6MDM - chains H and J of the 11 polymer chains in the assembly; structure by electron microscopy, 4.40 A resolution (low resolution: residue-level contacts below are approximate; hydrogen-bond / salt-bridge calls are withheld).

== Chain H ==
Protein: Synaptosomal-associated protein 25
Organism: Rattus norvegicus
Reference sequence: P60881 (SNP25_RAT), isoform P60881-2; residue numbers follow UniProt; this construct covers 1-204
Sequence (207 residues; numbered -2 to 204; the number before each row is that of its first residue; numbers below 1 keep their minus sign (Met-2 is residue -2)):
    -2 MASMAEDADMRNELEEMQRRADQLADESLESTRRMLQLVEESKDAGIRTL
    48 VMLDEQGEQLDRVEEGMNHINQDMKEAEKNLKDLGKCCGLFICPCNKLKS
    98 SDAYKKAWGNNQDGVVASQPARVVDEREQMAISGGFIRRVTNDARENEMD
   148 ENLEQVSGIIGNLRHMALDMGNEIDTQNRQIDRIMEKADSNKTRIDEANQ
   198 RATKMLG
Not modelled in the structure: -2 to 0, 84-140
Differences from the reference sequence: initiating methionine (-2); expression tag (-1 to 0)
Curated features (UniProtKB/Swiss-Prot):
  - region: Gly111 to Val120 (Interaction with ZDHHC13 and ZDHHC17)
  - site ((Microbial infection) Cleavage): Arg180, Ile181, Gln197, Arg198
  - modified residue: Thr138 (Phosphothreonine), Ser154 (Phosphoserine), Ser187 (Phosphoserine)
  - lipidation (S-palmitoyl cysteine): Cys85, Cys90, Cys92
  - mutagenesis: Val113 (V113A: Inhibits interaction with ZDHHC13 and ZDHHC17), Gln116 (Q116A: Inhibits interaction with ZDHHC13 and ZDHHC17), Pro117 (P117A: Inhibits interaction with ZDHHC13 and ZDHHC17)

== Chain J ==
Protein: Vesicle-associated membrane protein 2
Organism: Rattus norvegicus
Reference sequence: P63045 (VAMP2_RAT); residues 1-89 here = UniProt positions 1-89
Sequence (117 residues; numbered -27 to 89; the number before each row is that of its first residue; numbers below 1 keep their minus sign (Met-27 is residue -27)):
   -27 MASYYHHHHHHDYDIPTSENLYFQGASHMSATAATVPPAAPAGEGGPPAP
    23 PPNLTSNRRLQQTQAQVDEVVDIMRVNVDKVLERDQKLSELDDRADALQA
    73 GASQFETSAAKLKRKYW
Not modelled in the structure: -27 to 28
Differences from the reference sequence: initiating methionine (-27); expression tag (-26 to 0)
Curated features (UniProtKB/Swiss-Prot):
  - site ((Microbial infection) Cleavage): Gln58, Lys59, Lys59, Leu60, Arg66, Ala67, Gln76, Phe77, Ala81, Ala82
  - modified residue: Ser2 (N-acetylserine)

== Chain H / chain J interface ==
Contacting residue pairs - 26 pairs, chain H then chain J:
  Leu150(H) with Leu32(J)
  Ile157(H) with Gln38(J)
  Leu160(H) with Val42(J)
  Arg161(H) with Ile45(J)
  Ala164(H) with Ile45(J)
  Met167(H) with Asn49(J)
  Gly168(H) with Lys52(J)
  Ile171(H) with Arg56(J)
  Asn175(H) with Lys59(J)
  Ile178(H) with Leu63(J)
  Met182(H) with Glu62(J); Leu63(J)
  Asp186(H) with Arg66(J)
  Lys189(H) with Ala69(J); Leu70(J)
  Ile192(H) with Gly73(J); Phe77(J)
  Asn196(H) with Phe77(J); Ser80(J)
  Ala199(H) with Leu84(J)
  Thr200(H) with Leu84(J)
  Met202(H) with Tyr88(J)
  Leu203(H) with Leu84(J); Tyr88(J)
  Gly204(H) with Lys87(J); Tyr88(J)
Interface residues without a listed pair, chain H (22 interface residues in all): Ala185, Ala195
Interface residues without a listed pair, chain J (24 interface residues in all): Arg31, Thr35, Val39, Gln76, Lys83

== In short ==
Chain H and chain J form an interface of 22 and 24 residues respectively. UniProt lists 3 mutagenesis sites on
chain H.
Here chain H is Synaptosomal-associated protein 25 and chain J is Vesicle-associated membrane protein 2, both
from Rattus norvegicus. Entry 6MDM (The 20S supercomplex engaging the SNAP-25 N-terminus (class 1)) was
determined by electron microscopy (same publication as 6MDN, 6MDO and 6MDP).
